Entry 8FHG (X-ray diffraction, 1.80 A resolution); this record covers chains B and D.

== Chain B ==
Molecule: Peroxisome proliferator-activated receptor gamma
Organism: Homo sapiens
UniProt: P37231 (PPARG_HUMAN); residues 203-477 here correspond to UniProt positions 231-505 (UniProt number = residue number + 28)
Sequence (275 residues; numbered 203 to 477; the number before each row is that of its first residue):
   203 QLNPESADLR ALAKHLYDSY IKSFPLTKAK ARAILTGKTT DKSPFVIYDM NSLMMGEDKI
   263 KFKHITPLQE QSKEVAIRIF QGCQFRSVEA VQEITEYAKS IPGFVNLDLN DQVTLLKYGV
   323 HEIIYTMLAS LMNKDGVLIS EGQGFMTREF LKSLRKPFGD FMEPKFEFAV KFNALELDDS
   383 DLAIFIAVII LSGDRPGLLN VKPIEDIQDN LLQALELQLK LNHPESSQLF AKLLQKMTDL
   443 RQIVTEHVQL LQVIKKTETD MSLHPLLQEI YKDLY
Disordered / not traced: 244, 267-273
Covalently attached groups: N-(4-carbamoylphenyl)-2-chloro-5-nitrobenzamide (XZK) linked to C285
Small-molecule neighbours: XZK (N-(4-carbamoylphenyl)-2-chloro-5-nitrobenzamide): I281, F282, Q286, H323, Y327, F363, M364, K367, V446, H449, L452, Y473, L476, Y477
What the authors report for this chain:
  - binding site for XZK: H323

== Chain D ==
Molecule: Nuclear receptor corepressor 1
Organism: Homo sapiens
UniProt: O75376 (NCOR1_HUMAN); residues 2256-2278 here = UniProt positions 2256-2278
Sequence (23 residues; each row starts with the number of its first residue):
  2256 DPASNLGLED IIRKALMGSF DDK
Disordered / not traced: 2256-2261, 2273-2278

== Interface between chain B and chain D ==
Residue-residue contacts (17):
  V290(B) - I2266(D)  hydrophobic
  V293(B) - L2263(D)  hydrophobic
  V293(B) - I2266(D)  hydrophobic
  V293(B) - I2267(D)  hydrophobic
  T297(B) - A2270(D)
  T297(B) - L2271(D)
  K301(B) - A2270(D)  hydrogen bond (side chain-backbone)
  K301(B) - L2271(D)
  L311(B) - R2268(D)
  L311(B) - L2271(D)  hydrophobic
  Q314(B) - L2271(D)
  V315(B) - E2264(D)
  L318(B) - I2267(D)  hydrophobic
  K319(B) - L2263(D)
  K319(B) - E2264(D)  salt bridge
  K319(B) - I2267(D)
  H323(B) - L2263(D)
Other interface residues (no listed pair), chain B (14 interface residues in all): Q294, E298, F306, V322

== Overview ==
Chain B and chain D form an interface of 14 and 7 residues respectively, with 1 hydrogen bond and 1 salt
bridge. Polar contacts include K319(B)-E2264(D) and K301(B)-A2270(D). Compound XZK is covalently linked to
C285(B). From the paper: a binding site for XZK at H323(B).
Here chain B is Peroxisome proliferator-activated receptor gamma and chain D is Nuclear receptor corepressor
1, both from Homo sapiens. Entry 8FHG (Crystal structure of PPARgamma ligand-binding domain in complex with
N-CoR peptide and ZINC5672437) was determined by X-ray diffraction together with 8FHE, 8FKC, 8FKD, 8FKE, 8FKF
and 8FKG from the same study.
